Entry 7NM9 (X-ray diffraction, 1.70 A resolution); this record covers chains A and P.

== Chain A ==
Name: 14-3-3 protein sigma
Source organism: Homo sapiens
UniProt: P31947 (1433S_HUMAN); numbering as in UniProt (aligned over 1-248)
Sequence (253 residues; numbered -4 to 248; the number before each row is that of its first residue; numbers below 1 keep their minus sign (Gly-4 is residue -4)):
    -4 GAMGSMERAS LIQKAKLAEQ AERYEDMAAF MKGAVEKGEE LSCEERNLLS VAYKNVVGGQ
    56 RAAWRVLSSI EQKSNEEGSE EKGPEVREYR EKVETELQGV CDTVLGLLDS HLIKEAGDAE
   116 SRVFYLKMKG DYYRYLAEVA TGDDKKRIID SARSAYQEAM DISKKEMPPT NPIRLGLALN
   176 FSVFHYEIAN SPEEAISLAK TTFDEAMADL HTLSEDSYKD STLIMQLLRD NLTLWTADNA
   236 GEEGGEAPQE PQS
Not modelled in the structure: -4 to -3, 69-77, 137-139, 232-248
Covalently attached groups: 6-(2-bromanylimidazol-1-yl)pyridine-3-carbaldehyde (S9E) linked to Lys122
Modified residues: Cys38 (S-hydroxycysteine; CSO)
Differences from the reference sequence: expression tag (-4 to 0)
Small-molecule neighbours: S9E (6-(2-bromanylimidazol-1-yl)pyridine-3-carbaldehyde): Asn42, Pro167, Ile168, Gly171, Asp215, Leu218, Ile219
Curated features (UniProtKB/Swiss-Prot):
  - site (Interaction with phosphoserine on interacting protein): Arg56, Arg129
  - modified residue (Phosphoserine): Ser5, Ser74, Ser248
From the paper describing this entry:
  - binding site for S9E: Lys122

== Chain P ==
Name: Transcription factor p65
UniProt: Q04206 (TF65_HUMAN); residue numbers follow UniProt; this construct covers 39-51
Sequence (13 residues; numbered 39 to 51; the number before each row is that of its first residue):
    39 EGRSAGSIPG RRS
Not modelled in the structure: 39-42, 49-51
Modified residues: Ser45 (phosphoserine; SEP)
Differences from the reference sequence: conflict Arg49 (Glu in Q04206)

== Interface between chain A and chain P ==
Contacting residue pairs (19; chain A residue first):
  Val46(A) - Gly48(P)
  Lys49(A) - Pro47(P)
  Lys49(A) - Gly48(P)
  Arg56(A) - Ser45(P)
  Arg129(A) - Ser45(P)
  Tyr130(A) - Ser45(P)
  Gly171(A) - Ile46(P)
  Leu174(A) - Gly44(P)
  Leu174(A) - Ser45(P)
  Leu174(A) - Ile46(P)
  Asn175(A) - Ser45(P)
  Asn175(A) - Ile46(P)  hydrogen bond (side chain-backbone)
  Val178(A) - Gly44(P)
  Glu182(A) - Ala43(P)
  Leu222(A) - Pro47(P)
  Asn226(A) - Ala43(P)
  Asn226(A) - Gly44(P)  hydrogen bond (side chain-backbone)
  Leu229(A) - Ala43(P)
  Trp230(A) - Ala43(P)
Also at the interface, not in a pair above, chain A (17 interface residues in all): Asn50, Lys122, Ile219

== In short ==
Chain A and chain P form an interface of 17 and 6 residues respectively, with 2 hydrogen bonds. Among the
polar pairs are Asn175(A)-Ile46(P) and Asn226(A)-Gly44(P). Compound S9E is covalently linked to Lys122(A).
From the paper: a binding site for S9E at Lys122(A).
Here chain A is 14-3-3 protein sigma (Homo sapiens) and chain P is Transcription factor p65. Entry 7NM9
(14-3-3 sigma with RelA/p65 binding site pS45 and covalently bound TCF521-110) was determined by X-ray
diffraction, deposited together with 7BI3, 7BIQ, 7BIW, 7BIY, 7BJB, 7BJF and 54 further entries.
